PDB entry 1N39 | X-ray diffraction, 2.20 A resolution | chains B and A of the 3 polymer chains in the assembly

# Chain B
Molecule: DNA complement strand
Sequence (15 nucleotides; row label = number of the first residue in the row):
     1 GGTAGACCTGGACGC

# Chain A
Protein: N-glycosylase/DNA lyase
From: Homo sapiens
Notes: EC 3.2.2.-, 4.2.99.18
UniProt: O15527 (OGG1_HUMAN); numbering as in UniProt (aligned over 12-325)
Sequence (317 residues; each row starts with the number of its first residue):
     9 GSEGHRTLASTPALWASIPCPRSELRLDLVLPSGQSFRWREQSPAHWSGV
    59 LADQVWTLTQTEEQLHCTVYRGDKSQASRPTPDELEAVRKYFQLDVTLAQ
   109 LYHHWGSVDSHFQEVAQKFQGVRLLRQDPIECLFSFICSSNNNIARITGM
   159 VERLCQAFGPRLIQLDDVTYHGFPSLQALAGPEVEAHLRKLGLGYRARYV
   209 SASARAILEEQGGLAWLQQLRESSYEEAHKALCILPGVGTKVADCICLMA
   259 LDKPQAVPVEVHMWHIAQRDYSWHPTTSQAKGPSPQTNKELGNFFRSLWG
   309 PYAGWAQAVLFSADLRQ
Disordered / not traced: 80-82
Construct notes: cloning artifact (9-11); engineered mutation Glu268 (Asp in O15527)
Curated features (UniProtKB/Swiss-Prot):
  - active site: Lys249 (Schiff-base intermediate with DNA)
  - binding site (DNA): Asn149, Arg154, Arg204, His270, Gln287
  - binding site (8-oxoguanine): Pro266, Gln315, Phe319
  - natural variant: Gly12 (G12E: Found in a kidney cancer sample), Arg46 (R46Q: Found in a clear cell renal cell carcinoma sample), Ala85 (A85S: Found in a lung cancer sample), Arg131 (R131Q: Found in a lung cancer sample), Arg154 (R154H: Found in a gastric cancer sample), Ser232 (S232T: Found in a kidney cancer sample)
  - mutagenesis: Lys249 (K249Q: Loss of activity)

# How chain B and chain A interact
Residue-residue contacts (14):
  DG2(B) - Gln287(A)  phosphate contact
  DT3(B) - Gln287(A)  hydrogen bond to the phosphate
  DT3(B) - Ala288(A)  phosphate contact
  DT3(B) - Ser292(A)  phosphate contact
  DC7(B) - Asn149(A)  base contact
  DC7(B) - Tyr203(A)  phosphate contact
  DC8(B) - Asn149(A)  hydrogen bond to the base
  DC8(B) - Arg154(A)  hydrogen bond to the base
  DC8(B) - Leu201(A)  base contact
  DC8(B) - Gly202(A)  sugar contact
  DC8(B) - Tyr203(A)  hydrogen bond to the sugar
  DC8(B) - Arg204(A)  hydrogen bond to the base
  DT9(B) - Arg154(A)  hydrogen bond to the sugar
  DT9(B) - Gly200(A)  sugar contact
Interface residues without a listed pair, chain B (6 interface residues in all): DG10
Interface residues without a listed pair, chain A (13 interface residues in all): Asn150, Asn151, Arg197

# Overview
6 residues of chain B and 13 residues of chain A are in contact; the contacts include 6 hydrogen bonds. Polar
pairs include DC8(B)-Asn149(A), DC8(B)-Arg154(A) and DC8(B)-Arg204(A).
Here chain B is DNA complement strand and chain A is N-glycosylase/DNA lyase (Homo sapiens). Entry 1N39
(Structural and biochemical exploration of a critical amino acid in human 8-oxoguanine glycosylase) was
determined by X-ray diffraction together with 1N3A and 1N3C from the same study.
